Entry 8BFL (electron microscopy, 4.10 A resolution (low resolution: residue-level contacts below are approximate; hydrogen-bond / salt-bridge calls are withheld)); this record covers chains X and Z of the 42 polymer chains in the assembly.

== Chain X (and Z) ==
Name: Major head protein
Organism: Klebsiella phage vB_KpM_FBKp24
Notes: chain Z of this document is another copy of the same molecule, construct and numbering; everything in this record applies to it too
UniProt: A0A7U0GBA8 (A0A7U0GBA8_9CAUD); residues 28-597 here correspond to UniProt positions 193-762 (UniProt number = residue number + 165)
Sequence (570 residues; row label = number of the first residue in the row):
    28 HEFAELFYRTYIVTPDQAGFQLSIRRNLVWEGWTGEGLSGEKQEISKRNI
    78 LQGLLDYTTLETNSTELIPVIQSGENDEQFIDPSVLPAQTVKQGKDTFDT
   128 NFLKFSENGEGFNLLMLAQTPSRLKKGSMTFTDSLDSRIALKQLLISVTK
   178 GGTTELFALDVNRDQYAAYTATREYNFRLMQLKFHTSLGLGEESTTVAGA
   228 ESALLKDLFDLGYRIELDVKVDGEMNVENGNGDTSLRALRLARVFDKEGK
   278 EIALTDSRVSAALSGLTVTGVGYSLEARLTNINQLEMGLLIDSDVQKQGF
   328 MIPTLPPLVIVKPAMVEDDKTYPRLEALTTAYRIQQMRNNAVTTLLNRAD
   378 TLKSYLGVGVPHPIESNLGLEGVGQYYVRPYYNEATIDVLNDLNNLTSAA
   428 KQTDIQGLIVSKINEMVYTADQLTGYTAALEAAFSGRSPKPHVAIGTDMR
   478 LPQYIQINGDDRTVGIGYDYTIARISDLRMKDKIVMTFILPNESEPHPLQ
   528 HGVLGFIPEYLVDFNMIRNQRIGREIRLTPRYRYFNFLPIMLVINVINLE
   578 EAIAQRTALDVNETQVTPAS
Reported in the primary citation:
  - self-association interface (contacts with another copy of this molecule); pairs are residue here / residue on that copy: D419-R583, E442-R477 (salt bridge), D249

== How chain X and chain Z interact ==
Contacting residue pairs - 26 pairs, chain X then chain Z:
  W60(X) - F158(Z)
  W60(X) - T159(Z)
  T61(X) - F158(Z)
  G62(X) - F158(Z)
  E63(X) - S155(Z)
  E63(X) - M156(Z)
  E63(X) - F158(Z)
  L65(X) - E102(Z)
  L65(X) - N103(Z)
  L65(X) - M143(Z)
  L65(X) - Q146(Z)
  S66(X) - N140(Z)
  S66(X) - L142(Z)
  S66(X) - M143(Z)
  S66(X) - M156(Z)
  E68(X) - M143(Z)
  K69(X) - N140(Z)
  K69(X) - N258(Z)
  E71(X) - N256(Z)
  D321(X) - F204(Z)
  V322(X) - N203(Z)
  V322(X) - F204(Z)
  Q323(X) - N203(Z)
  K324(X) - R200(Z)
  K324(X) - Y202(Z)
  K324(X) - F204(Z)
Other interface residues (no listed pair), chain X (17 interface residues in all): Q48, G67, Q70, S320
Other interface residues (no listed pair), chain Z (17 interface residues in all): F139

== In short ==
Chain X and chain Z each contribute 17 residues to their interface. From the paper: a self-association
interface involving D249(X), D419(X) and E442(X).
Both chains are Major head protein (Klebsiella phage vB_KpM_FBKp24). Entry 8BFL (Jumbo Phage phi-kp24 empty
capsid hexamers) was determined by electron microscopy together with 8AU1 and 8BFK from the same study.
